3WN7 - chains A and B; structure by X-ray diffraction, 1.57 A resolution.

Chain A:
Molecule: Kelch-like ECH-associated protein 1
From: Mus musculus
Notes: fragment: Keap1-DC
UniProtKB: Q9Z2X8 (KEAP1_MOUSE); numbering as in UniProt (aligned over 321-609)
Amino-acid sequence (311 residues; row label = number of the first residue in the row):
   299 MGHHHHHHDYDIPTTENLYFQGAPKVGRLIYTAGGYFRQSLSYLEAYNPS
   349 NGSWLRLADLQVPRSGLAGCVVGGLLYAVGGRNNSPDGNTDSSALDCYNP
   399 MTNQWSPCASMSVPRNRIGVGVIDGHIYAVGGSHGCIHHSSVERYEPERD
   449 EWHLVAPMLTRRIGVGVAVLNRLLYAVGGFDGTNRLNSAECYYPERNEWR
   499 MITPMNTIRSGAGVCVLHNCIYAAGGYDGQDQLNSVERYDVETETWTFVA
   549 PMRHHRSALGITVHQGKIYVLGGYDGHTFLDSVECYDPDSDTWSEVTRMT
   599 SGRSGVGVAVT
Not modelled in the structure: 299-323
Sequence notes: expression tag (299-320)
Curated features (UniProtKB/Swiss-Prot):
  - site: C434 (Sensor for electrophilic agents)
  - modified residue: C434 (S-cGMP-cysteine)
  - mutagenesis: Y334 (Y334A: Impaired interaction with SQSTM1/p62), S363 (S363A: Impaired interaction with SQSTM1/p62), R380 (R380A: Impaired interaction with SQSTM1/p62. Abolished interaction with SQSTM1/p62; when associated with A-415 and A-483; R380M: Impaired interaction with NFE2L2/NRF2), N382 (N382A: Impaired interaction with SQSTM1/p62), R415 (R415A: Impaired interaction with SQSTM1/p62. Abolished interaction with SQSTM1/p62; when associated with A-380 and A-483; R415M: Impaired interaction with NFE2L2/NRF2), R483 (R483A: Does not affect interaction with SQSTM1/p62. Abolished interaction with SQSTM1/p62; when associated with A-380 and A-415; R483M: Impaired interaction with NFE2L2/NRF2), S508 (S508A: Impaired interaction with SQSTM1/p62), Q530 (Q530A: Impaired interaction with SQSTM1/p62), S555 (S555A: Impaired interaction with SQSTM1/p62), S599 to R601 (Decreases repression of NFE2L2/NRF2-dependent gene expression), S602 to V604 (Abolishes repression of NFE2L2/NRF2-dependent gene expression), S602 (S602A: Impaired interaction with SQSTM1/p62), 1 further mutagenesis entry in UniProt
Reported in the primary citation:
  - post-translational modification sites: C434 (citing earlier work)

Chain B:
Molecule: Peptide from Nuclear factor erythroid 2-related factor 2
UniProtKB: Q60795 (NF2L2_MOUSE); residue numbers follow UniProt; this construct covers 17-51
Amino-acid sequence (35 residues; numbered 17 to 51; the number before each row is that of its first residue):
    17 MDLIDILWRQDIDLGVSREVFDFSQRQKDYELEKQ
Not modelled in the structure: 41-51
Curated features (UniProtKB/Swiss-Prot):
  - motif: D29 to G31 (DLG motif)
  - modified residue: S40 (Phosphoserine)
  - mutagenesis: D18 to L23 (Does not affect ubiquitination and degradation by the BCR(KEAP1) complex in the cytoplasm), L19 to L23 (Abolished ubiquitination and degradation by the BCR(KEAP1) complex in the cytoplasm; when associated with A-30), D29 to G31 (Abolished ubiquitination and degradation by the BCR(KEAP1) complex in the cytoplasm), L30 (L30A: Abolished ubiquitination and degradation by the BCR(KEAP1) complex in the cytoplasm; when associated with 19-A--A-23)
Reported in the primary citation:
  - contacts within the chain: D18-R34 (salt bridge), L19-I22 (hydrophobic contact), D21-R34 (salt bridge), I22-L23 (hydrophobic contact), L19-L23 (hydrophobic contact), W24-V32 (hydrogen bond), W24-I28 (hydrophobic contact), V32-V36 (hydrophobic contact), V36-F37 (hydrophobic contact), V32-F37 (hydrophobic contact)
  - mutagenesis - S33R, Q43R: increased binding to Kelch-like ECH-associated protein 1 (chain A)
  - mutagenesis - D38H, S40E, Q43G: unchanged binding to Kelch-like ECH-associated protein 1 (chain A)
  - mutagenesis - L23R, W24C, W24R, I28T, L30F, G31A, V32G, R34Q: abolished binding to Kelch-like ECH-associated protein 1 (chain A)

Interface between chain A and chain B:
Residue-residue contacts - 44 pairs, chain A then chain B:
  Y334(A) with V32(B); V36(B)
  S363(A) with L30(B)
  R380(A) with L23(B), hydrogen bond (side chain-backbone); Q26(B), hydrogen bond; D27(B), salt bridge; F37(B)
  N382(A) with D27(B), hydrogen bond; F37(B)
  P384(A) with F39(B)
  D385(A) with F39(B)
  G386(A) with F39(B)
  N387(A) with V36(B); F37(B); F39(B)
  N414(A) with D27(B), hydrogen bond
  R415(A) with Q26(B), hydrogen bond (side chain-backbone); D27(B); D29(B), salt bridge; L30(B)
  S431(A) with Q26(B)
  G433(A) with L23(B); Q26(B), hydrogen bond (backbone-side chain)
  C434(A) with L19(B), hydrophobic; I22(B), hydrophobic
  H436(A) with I22(B); Q26(B), hydrogen bond
  I461(A) with Q26(B)
  F478(A) with R25(B)
  R483(A) with R25(B), hydrogen bond (side chain-backbone); I28(B)
  S508(A) with D29(B)
  G509(A) with D29(B)
  Y525(A) with D29(B)
  S555(A) with D29(B), hydrogen bond (side chain-backbone)
  A556(A) with D29(B); L30(B), hydrophobic
  Y572(A) with D29(B); L30(B); G31(B)
  F577(A) with L30(B); G31(B)
  S602(A) with L30(B), hydrogen bond (side chain-backbone)
  G603(A) with L30(B)
Other interface residues (no listed pair), chain A (29 interface residues in all): G364, G480, Q530
From the paper, about this interface:
  - residue pairs: R380(A)-Q26(B), R415(A)-D29(B) (salt bridge), L23(B)-R380(A) (hydrogen bond), R25(B)-R483(A) (hydrogen bond), Q26(B)-H436(A) (hydrogen bond), Q26(B)-G433(A) (hydrogen bond), Q26(B)-R415(A) (backbone contact), D27(B)-R380(A) (hydrogen bond), D27(B)-N382(A) (hydrogen bond), D27(B)-N414(A) (hydrogen bond), D29(B)-S555(A) (backbone contact), L30(B)-S602(A) (hydrogen bond), V36(B)-N387(A) (hydrogen bond)

Summary:
Chain A and chain B form an interface of 29 and 14 residues respectively, with 10 hydrogen bonds and 2 salt
bridges. Among the polar pairs are R380(A)-D27(B), R415(A)-D29(B) and R380(A)-L23(B). The authors report a
contact between R380(A) and Q26(B); a salt bridge between R415(A) and D29(B); hydrogen bonds between L23(B)
and R380(A), R25(B) and R483(A) and Q26(B) and H436(A) among others. The paper reports that L23R, W24C and
W24R of chain B, among others, abolish binding to Kelch-like ECH-associated protein 1 (chain A); a
modification site at C434(A); 13 substitutions were tested in all.
Chain A is Kelch-like ECH-associated protein 1 (Mus musculus) and chain B is Peptide from Nuclear factor
erythroid 2-related factor 2; the structure, Crystal Structure of Keap1 in Complex with the N-terminal region
of the Nrf2 transcription factor, was determined by X-ray diffraction.
